Entry 6VGE (X-ray diffraction, 4.25 A resolution (low resolution: residue-level contacts below are approximate; hydrogen-bond / salt-bridge calls are withheld)); this record covers chains B and D of the 5 polymer chains in the assembly.

== Chain B ==
Molecule: 16-nt DNA strand
Sequence (16 nucleotides; numbered 1 to 16; the number before each row is that of its first residue):
     1 CAGAGGATGT GGCTTC

== Chain D ==
Molecule: Runt-related transcription factor 2
Organism: Homo sapiens
Notes: fragment: DNA binding domain
Reference sequence: Q13950 (RUNX2_HUMAN); residue numbers follow UniProt; this construct covers 111-287
Amino-acid sequence (177 residues; numbered 111 to 287; the number before each row is that of its first residue):
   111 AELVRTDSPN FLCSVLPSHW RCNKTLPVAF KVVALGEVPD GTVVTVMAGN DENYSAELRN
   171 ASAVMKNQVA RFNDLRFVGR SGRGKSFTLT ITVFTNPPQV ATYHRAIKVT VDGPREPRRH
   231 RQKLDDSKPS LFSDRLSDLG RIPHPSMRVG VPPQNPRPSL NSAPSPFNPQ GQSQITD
Disordered / not traced: 228-287
Swiss-Prot annotation at these positions:
  - region: Phe242 to Arg258 (Required for interaction with FOXO1)
  - modified residue: Arg267 (Asymmetric dimethylarginine)
  - cross-link: Lys238 (Glycyl lysine isopeptide (Lys-Gly) (interchain with G-Cter in SUMO2))
  - natural variant: Leu113 (L113R: In CLCD1), Ser118 (S118N: In CLCD1; S118R: In CLCD1), Phe121 (F121C: In CLCD1), Cys123 (C123R: In CLCD1), Arg131 (R131C: In CLCD1; R131G: In CLCD1; R131S: In CLCD1), Asn133 (deletion: In CLCD1), Leu136 (L136P: In CLCD1), Val156 (V156D: In CLCD1; V156G: In CLCD1), Arg169 (R169P: In CLCD1; R169Q: In CLCD1), Met175 (M175K: In CLCD1; M175R: In CLCD1; M175V: In CLCD1), Arg186 (R186T: In CLCD1), Phe187 (F187S: In CLCD1), 16 further natural variant entries in UniProt

== Interface between chain B and chain D ==
Residue-residue contacts - 11 pairs, chain B then chain D:
  DA7(B) - Thr135(D)
  DA7(B) - Arg186(D)
  DT8(B) - Lys134(D)
  DT8(B) - Thr135(D)
  DG9(B) - Arg131(D)
  DG9(B) - Lys134(D)
  DT10(B) - Arg131(D)
  DT10(B) - Arg225(D)
  DG12(B) - Arg225(D)
  DT15(B) - Arg193(D)
  DC16(B) - Arg193(D)
Interface residues without a listed pair, chain B (9 interface residues in all): DG6, DG11
Interface residues without a listed pair, chain D (7 interface residues in all): Asp222

== Overview ==
The interface between chain B and chain D involves 9 residues on one side and 7 on the other.
Chain B is a 16-nt DNA strand and chain D is Runt-related transcription factor 2 (Homo sapiens); the
structure, Crystal structure of the DNA binding domains of human transcription factor ERG, human Runx2 bound
to ..., was determined by X-ray diffraction (same publication as 6VG2, 6VG8, 6VGD and 6VGG).
